PDB entry 3CB9 | X-ray diffraction, 1.31 A resolution | chain A

# Chain A
Protein: Green fluorescent protein
From: Aequorea victoria
Reference sequence: P42212 (GFP_AEQVI); aligned to UniProt positions 2-238 over residues 2-238
Chain sequence (248 residues; numbered -10 to 238 plus 1 insertion-coded residue; 2 numbers in that range are skipped by the numbering (no residue carries them; nothing is unmodelled there); the number before each row is that of its first residue; numbers below 1 keep their minus sign (Met-10 is residue -10)):
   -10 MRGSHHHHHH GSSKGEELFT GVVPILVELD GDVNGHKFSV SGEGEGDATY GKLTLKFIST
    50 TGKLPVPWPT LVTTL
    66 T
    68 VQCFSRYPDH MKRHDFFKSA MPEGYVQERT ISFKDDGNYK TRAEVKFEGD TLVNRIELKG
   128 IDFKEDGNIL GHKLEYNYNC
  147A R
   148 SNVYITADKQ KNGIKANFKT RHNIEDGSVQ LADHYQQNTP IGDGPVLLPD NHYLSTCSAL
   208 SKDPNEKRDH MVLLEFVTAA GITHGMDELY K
Disordered / not traced: -10 to 1, 232-238
Differences from the reference sequence: expression tag (-10 to 1); engineered mutation Ser48 (Cys in P42212), Leu64 (Tyr66 in P42212), Arg80 (Gln in P42212), Ser99 (Phe in P42212), Cys147 (Ser in P42212), Arg147A (His148 in P42212), Thr153 (Met154 in P42212), Ala163 (Val164 in P42212), Thr167 (Ile168 in P42212), Cys204 (Gln205 in P42212); chromophore (66, 66, 66)
Modified positions: Thr66 ({2-[(1R,2R)-1-amino-2-hydroxypropyl]-4-(4-hydroxybenzylidene)-5-oxo-4,5-dihydro-1H-imidazol-1-yl}acetic acid; CRO)
Disulfide bonds: Cys147-Cys204
Covalently attached groups: covalent link Leu64-Thr66; covalent link Thr66-Val68

# Summary
Chain A is Green fluorescent protein (Aequorea victoria); the structure, Development of a family of
redox-sensitive green fluorescent protein indicators for use in relatively oxidizing subcellular ..., was
determined by X-ray diffraction (same publication as 3CBE, 3CD1 and 3CD9).
